PDB entry 1NRO | X-ray diffraction, 3.10 A resolution | chains H and R of the 3 polymer chains in the assembly

[Chain H]
Name: Alpha-thrombin (large subunit)
From: Homo sapiens
Notes: EC 3.4.21.5
UniProtKB: P00734 (THRB_HUMAN); the construct lacks a stretch of the UniProt sequence and is renumbered around it, so the offset changes along the chain: 16-36 = UniProt 364-384; 37-60 = UniProt 386-409; 61-77 = UniProt 419-435; 78-97 = UniProt 437-456; 7 more segments
Sequence (259 residues; row label = number of the first residue in the row; note: 1 number in that range is skipped by the numbering (no residue carries it; nothing is unmodelled there); a row labelled like 60A-60I holds insertion residues (60A, then the next letters in order)):
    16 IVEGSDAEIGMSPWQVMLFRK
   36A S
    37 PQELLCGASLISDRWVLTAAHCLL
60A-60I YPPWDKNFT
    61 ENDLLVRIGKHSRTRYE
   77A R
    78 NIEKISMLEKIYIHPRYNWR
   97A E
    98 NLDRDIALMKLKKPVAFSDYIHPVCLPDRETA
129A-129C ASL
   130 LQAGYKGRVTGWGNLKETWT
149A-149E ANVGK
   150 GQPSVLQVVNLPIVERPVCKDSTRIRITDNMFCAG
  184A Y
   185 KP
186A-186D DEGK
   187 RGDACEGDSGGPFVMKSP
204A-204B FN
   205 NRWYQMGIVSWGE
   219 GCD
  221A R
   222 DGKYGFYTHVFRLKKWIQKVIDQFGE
Disordered / not traced: 149A-149B
Disulfide bonds: Cys42-Cys58, Cys168-Cys182, Cys191-Cys220
Curated features (UniProtKB/Swiss-Prot):
  - region: Ala183 to Val200 (High affinity receptor-binding region which is also known as the TP508 peptide)
  - active site (Charge relay system): His57, Asp102, Ser195
  - glycosylation: Asn60G (N-linked (GlcNAc...) (complex) asparagine)

[Chain R]
Name: Receptor based peptide nrp
From: Homo sapiens
UniProtKB: P25116 (PAR1_HUMAN); residue numbers follow UniProt; this construct covers 38-64
Sequence (27 residues; numbered 38 to 64; the number before each row is that of its first residue):
    38 LDPRPFLLRNPNDKYEPFWEDEEKNES
Disordered / not traced: 43-50, 56-64
Construct notes: conflict Pro42 (Ser in P25116)
Curated features (UniProtKB/Swiss-Prot):
  - site: Phe55, Trp56 (Cleavage)
  - glycosylation: Asn62 (N-linked (GlcNAc...) asparagine)

[Interface between chain H and chain R]
Contacting residue pairs - 16 pairs, chain H then chain R:
  His57(H) - Leu38(R)  hydrogen bond (side chain-backbone)
  His57(H) - Asp39(R)  salt bridge
  Tyr60A(H) - Leu38(R)
  Trp60D(H) - Lys51(R)
  Trp60D(H) - Tyr52(R)
  Trp60D(H) - Glu53(R)
  Leu99(H) - Leu38(R)
  Glu146(H) - Arg41(R)
  Glu146(H) - Pro42(R)
  Thr147(H) - Arg41(R)
  Ser195(H) - Asp39(R)  hydrogen bond
  Ser195(H) - Pro40(R)
  Ser214(H) - Asp39(R)
  Gly216(H) - Asp39(R)
  Gly216(H) - Pro40(R)
  Gly219(H) - Pro40(R)  hydrogen bond (backbone-backbone)
Interface residues without a listed pair, chain H (18 interface residues in all): Lys60F, Trp148, Ile174, Ala190, Cys191, Glu192, Trp215, Cys220
Interface residues without a listed pair, chain R (9 interface residues in all): Phe55

[Overview]
Chain H and chain R form an interface of 18 and 9 residues respectively; the contacts include 3 hydrogen bonds
and 1 salt bridge. Among the polar pairs are His57(H)-Asp39(R), His57(H)-Leu38(R) and Ser195(H)-Asp39(R). From
UniProt: 3 active-site residues on chain H.
Chain H is Alpha-thrombin (large subunit) and chain R is Receptor based peptide nrp, both from Homo sapiens;
the structure, Crystallographic structures of thrombin complexed with thrombin receptor peptides: existence of
expected and novel binding modes, was determined by X-ray diffraction, deposited together with 1NRN, 1NRP,
1NRQ, 1NRR and 1NRS.
